Entry 4XOB (X-ray diffraction, 3.00 A resolution); this record covers chains A and B.

Chain A:
Protein: Protein FimH
From: Escherichia coli K-12
Reference sequence: P08191 (FIMH_ECOLI); residues 1-279 here correspond to UniProt positions 22-300 (UniProt number = residue number + 21)
Sequence (279 residues; each row starts with the number of its first residue):
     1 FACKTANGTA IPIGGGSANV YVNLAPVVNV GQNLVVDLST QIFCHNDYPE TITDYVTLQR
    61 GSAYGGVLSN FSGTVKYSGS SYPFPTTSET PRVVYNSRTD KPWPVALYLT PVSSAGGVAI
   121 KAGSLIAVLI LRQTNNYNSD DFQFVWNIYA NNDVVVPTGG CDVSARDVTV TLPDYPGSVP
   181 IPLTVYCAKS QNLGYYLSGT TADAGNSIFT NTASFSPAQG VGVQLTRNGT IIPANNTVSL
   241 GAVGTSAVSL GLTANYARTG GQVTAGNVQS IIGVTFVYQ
Disulfide bonds: Cys161-Cys187

Chain B:
Protein: FimF
From: Escherichia coli K-12
Reference sequence: C9QSZ9 (C9QSZ9_ECOD1); residues 2-16 here correspond to UniProt positions 23-37 (UniProt number = residue number + 21)
Sequence (15 residues; numbered 2 to 16; the number before each row is that of its first residue):
     2 ADSTITIRGY VRDNG
Not modelled in the structure: 15-16

Chain A / chain B interface:
Pairs across the interface (59):
  Ala115(A) - Asp3(B)
  Gly116(A) - Asp3(B)
  Ala165(A) - Ser4(B)  hydrogen bond (backbone-side chain)
  Arg166(A) - Asp3(B)  hydrogen bond (side chain-backbone)
  Arg166(A) - Ser4(B)  hydrogen bond (backbone-side chain)
  Arg166(A) - Thr5(B)  hydrogen bond (backbone-backbone)
  Asp167(A) - Thr5(B)  hydrogen bond
  Val168(A) - Thr5(B)  hydrogen bond (backbone-backbone)
  Val168(A) - Ile6(B)
  Val168(A) - Thr7(B)  hydrogen bond (backbone-backbone)
  Thr169(A) - Thr7(B)
  Thr169(A) - Arg9(B)
  Val170(A) - Thr7(B)  hydrogen bond (backbone-backbone)
  Val170(A) - Ile8(B)
  Val170(A) - Arg9(B)  hydrogen bond (backbone-backbone)
  Thr171(A) - Arg9(B)
  Leu172(A) - Ile8(B)  hydrophobic
  Leu172(A) - Arg9(B)  hydrogen bond (backbone-backbone)
  Asp174(A) - Tyr11(B)
  Asp174(A) - Arg13(B)  salt bridge
  Tyr175(A) - Tyr11(B)  hydrogen bond (backbone-backbone)
  Tyr175(A) - Val12(B)  hydrophobic
  Ala218(A) - Val12(B)  hydrophobic
  Val223(A) - Ile8(B)  hydrophobic
  Leu252(A) - Ile6(B)  hydrophobic
  Ala254(A) - Ile8(B)  hydrophobic
  Tyr256(A) - Gly10(B)
  Tyr256(A) - Tyr11(B)  hydrogen bond (side chain-backbone)
  Thr264(A) - Val12(B)
  Ala265(A) - Val12(B)
  Ala265(A) - Arg13(B)
  Ala265(A) - Asp14(B)
  Gly266(A) - Tyr11(B)
  Gly266(A) - Val12(B)  hydrogen bond (backbone-backbone)
  Asn267(A) - Gly10(B)
  Asn267(A) - Tyr11(B)
  Val268(A) - Ile8(B)
  Val268(A) - Arg9(B)
  Val268(A) - Gly10(B)  hydrogen bond (backbone-backbone)
  Gln269(A) - Thr7(B)
  Gln269(A) - Ile8(B)
  Gln269(A) - Arg9(B)
  Ser270(A) - Ile6(B)
  Ser270(A) - Thr7(B)
  Ser270(A) - Ile8(B)  hydrogen bond (backbone-backbone)
  Ile271(A) - Ile6(B)
  Ile271(A) - Thr7(B)
  Ile272(A) - Thr5(B)
  Ile272(A) - Ile6(B)  hydrogen bond (backbone-backbone)
  Ile272(A) - Ile8(B)  hydrophobic
  Gly273(A) - Ala2(B)
  Gly273(A) - Ser4(B)
  Val274(A) - Ala2(B)
  Val274(A) - Asp3(B)  hydrogen bond (backbone-backbone)
  Val274(A) - Ser4(B)  hydrogen bond (backbone-backbone)
  Val274(A) - Ile6(B)  hydrophobic
  Thr275(A) - Ala2(B)
  Thr275(A) - Asp3(B)
  Phe276(A) - Asp3(B)  hydrogen bond (backbone-side chain)
Also at the interface, not in a pair above, chain A (35 interface residues in all): Pro173, Ile181, Leu183, Leu225, Val263

In short:
35 residues of chain A face 13 of chain B across their interface, with 19 hydrogen bonds and 1 salt bridge.
Polar pairs include Asp174(A)-Arg13(B), Ala165(A)-Ser4(B) and Arg166(A)-Asp3(B).
Chain A is Protein FimH and chain B is FimF, both from Escherichia coli K-12; the structure, Crystal structure
of a FimH*DsF complex from E.coli K12 with bound heptyl alpha-D-mannopyrannoside, was determined by X-ray
diffraction (same publication as 4XO9, 4XOA, 4XOD and 4XOE).
